6PT0 - chains B and C of the 5 polymer chains in the assembly; structure by electron microscopy, 3.20 A resolution.

Chain B:
Name: Guanine nucleotide-binding protein G(I)/G(S)/G(T) subunit beta-1
Organism: Homo sapiens
UniProt: P62873 (GBB1_HUMAN); numbering as in UniProt (aligned over 2-340)
Amino-acid sequence (354 residues; numbered -13 to 340; the number before each row is that of its first residue; numbers below 1 keep their minus sign (Met-13 is residue -13)):
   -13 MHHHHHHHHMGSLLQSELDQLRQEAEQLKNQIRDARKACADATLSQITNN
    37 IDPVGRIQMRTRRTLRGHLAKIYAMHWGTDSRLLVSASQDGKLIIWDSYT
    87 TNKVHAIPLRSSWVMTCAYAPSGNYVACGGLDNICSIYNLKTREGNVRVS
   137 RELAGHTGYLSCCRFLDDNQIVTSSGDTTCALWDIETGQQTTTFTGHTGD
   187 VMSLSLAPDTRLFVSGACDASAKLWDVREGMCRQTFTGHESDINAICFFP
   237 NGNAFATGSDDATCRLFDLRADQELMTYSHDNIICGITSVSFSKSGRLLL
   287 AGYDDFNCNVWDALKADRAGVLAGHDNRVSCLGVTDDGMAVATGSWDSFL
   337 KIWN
Disordered / not traced: -13 to 0
Sequence notes: expression tag (-13 to 1)
Curated features (UniProtKB/Swiss-Prot):
  - modified residue: Ser2 (N-acetylserine), His266 (Phosphohistidine)
  - natural variant: Leu30 (L30F: In MRD42; uncertain significance), Arg52 (R52G: In MRD42), Gly64 (G64V: In MRD42), Asp76 (D76E: In MRD42; D76G: In MRD42), Gly77 (G77S: In MRD42), Lys78 (K78R: In MRD42), Ile80 (I80N: In MRD42; I80T: In MRD42), His91 (H91R: In MRD42; uncertain significance), Ala92 (A92T: In MRD42), Pro94 (P94S: In MRD42), Leu95 (L95P: In MRD42), Arg96 (R96L: In MRD42), 5 further natural variant entries in UniProt

Chain C:
Name: Guanine nucleotide-binding protein G(I)/G(S)/G(O) subunit gamma-2
Organism: Homo sapiens
UniProt: P59768 (GBG2_HUMAN); numbering as in UniProt (aligned over 1-68)
Amino-acid sequence (68 residues; numbered 1 to 68; the number before each row is that of its first residue):
     1 MASNNTASIAQARKLVEQLKMEANIDRIKVSKAAADLMAYCEAHAKEDPL
    51 LTPVPASENPFREKKFFC
Disordered / not traced: 1-5, 67-68
Curated features (UniProtKB/Swiss-Prot):
  - modified residue: Ala2 (N-acetylalanine), Cys68 (Cysteine methyl ester)
  - lipidation: Cys68 (S-geranylgeranyl cysteine)

Interface between chain B and chain C:
Residue-residue contacts (77; chain B residue first):
  Leu4(B) with Ser8(C); Ile9(C), hydrophobic; Ala12(C), hydrophobic
  Leu7(B) with Val16(C), hydrophobic
  Glu10(B) with Val16(C)
  Ala11(B) with Val16(C); Leu19(C)
  Leu14(B) with Val16(C); Leu19(C), hydrophobic; Lys20(C)
  Lys15(B) with Leu19(C)
  Gln17(B) with Ala23(C)
  Ile18(B) with Glu22(C); Ala23(C), hydrophobic
  Cys25(B) with Ile28(C); Val30(C)
  Ala28(B) with Val30(C)
  Leu30(B) with Ala34(C), hydrophobic
  Ile33(B) with Ser31(C); Ala34(C), hydrophobic; Met38(C), hydrophobic
  Thr34(B) with Met38(C)
  Ile43(B) with Leu50(C)
  Met45(B) with Leu50(C), hydrophobic
  Arg48(B) with Asn59(C); Phe61(C), hydrogen bond (side chain-backbone)
  Arg49(B) with Phe61(C); Arg62(C), hydrogen bond (side chain-backbone); Lys64(C)
  Ser84(B) with Phe61(C)
  Tyr85(B) with Pro60(C); Phe61(C), hydrophobic
  Thr87(B) with Lys64(C)
  Thr181(B) with Lys14(C)
  Met217(B) with Met21(C), hydrophobic
  Cys218(B) with Gln18(C), hydrogen bond (backbone-side chain); Met21(C)
  Arg219(B) with Glu22(C); Ile25(C)
  Phe235(B) with Leu37(C), hydrophobic; Tyr40(C), hydrophobic
  Pro236(B) with Tyr40(C), hydrogen bond (backbone-side chain)
  Asn237(B) with Tyr40(C)
  Ala240(B) with Leu37(C), hydrophobic
  Asp254(B) with Ala33(C)
  Arg256(B) with Arg27(C); Ile28(C), hydrogen bond (backbone-backbone); Lys32(C); Asp36(C), salt bridge
  Ala257(B) with Ile28(C); Val30(C), hydrophobic
  Asp258(B) with Glu22(C); Arg27(C), salt bridge
  Gln259(B) with Val30(C)
  Leu261(B) with Val30(C), hydrophobic
  Ser279(B) with Asp48(C), hydrogen bond
  Lys280(B) with Glu47(C), salt bridge
  Ser281(B) with Cys41(C); His44(C); Asp48(C), hydrogen bond; Leu51(C)
  Arg283(B) with Cys41(C); Leu51(C)
  Leu284(B) with Leu50(C), hydrophobic; Leu51(C), hydrophobic
  Leu286(B) with Leu50(C), hydrophobic
  Leu300(B) with Leu37(C), hydrophobic; Cys41(C), hydrophobic
  Gly324(B) with Pro49(C); Leu50(C)
  Met325(B) with Glu58(C); Pro60(C); Phe61(C), hydrophobic
  Ala326(B) with Phe61(C), hydrophobic
  Ile338(B) with Phe61(C), hydrophobic
  Asn340(B) with Asn59(C), hydrogen bond; Phe61(C)
Other interface residues (no listed pair), chain B (56 interface residues in all): Arg22, Ala26, Asp27, Asn36, Trp63, Gln220, Thr221, Leu252, Asp323, Val327
Other interface residues (no listed pair), chain C (39 interface residues in all): Leu15, Lys29, Ala45

In short:
56 residues of chain B and 39 residues of chain C are in contact, with 8 hydrogen bonds and 3 salt bridges.
Polar pairs include Arg256(B)-Asp36(C), Asp258(B)-Arg27(C) and Lys280(B)-Glu47(C).
Here chain B is Guanine nucleotide-binding protein G(I)/G(S)/G(T) subunit beta-1 and chain C is Guanine
nucleotide-binding protein G(I)/G(S)/G(O) subunit gamma-2, both from Homo sapiens. Entry 6PT0 (Cryo-EM
structure of human cannabinoid receptor 2-Gi protein in complex with agonist WIN 55,212-2) was determined by
electron microscopy.
